Entry 6OJC (X-ray diffraction, 1.94 A resolution); this record covers chain A.

[Chain A]
Protein: NocB
From: Nocardia uniformis subsp. tsuyamanensis
UniProtKB: Q5J1Q6 (Q5J1Q6_9NOCA); residue numbers follow UniProt; this construct covers 1690-1925
Sequence (257 residues; each row starts with the number of its first residue):
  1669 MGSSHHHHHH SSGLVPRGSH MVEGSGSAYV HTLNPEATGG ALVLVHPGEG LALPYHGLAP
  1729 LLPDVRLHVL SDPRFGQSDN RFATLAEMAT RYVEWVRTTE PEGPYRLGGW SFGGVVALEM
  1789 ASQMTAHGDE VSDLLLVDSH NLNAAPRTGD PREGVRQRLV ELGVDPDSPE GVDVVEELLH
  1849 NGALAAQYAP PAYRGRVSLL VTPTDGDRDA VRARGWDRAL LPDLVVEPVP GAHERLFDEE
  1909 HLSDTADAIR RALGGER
Not modelled in the structure: 1669-1694, 1815-1821, 1924-1925
Construct notes: initiating methionine (1669); expression tag (1670-1689)
Reported in the primary citation:
  - catalytic residues: Ser1779, Asp1806, His1901
  - contacts within the chain: Ser1779-His1808 (hydrogen bond)
  - mutagenesis - H1901A: abolished catalytic activity
  - mutagenesis - D1806A: decreased catalytic activity
  - mutagenesis - H1808A: unchanged catalytic activity

[Overview]
The paper reports catalytic residues Ser1779, Asp1806 and His1901; H1901A abolishes catalytic activity; 3
substitutions were tested in all.
Chain A is NocB (Nocardia uniformis subsp. tsuyamanensis); the structure, A high-resolution crystal structure
of NocB thioesterase domain from Nocardicin cluster, was determined by X-ray diffraction (same publication as
6OJD).
